PDB entry 8DFC | electron microscopy, 2.48 A resolution | chains E and F of the 6 polymer chains in the assembly

[Chain E (and F)]
Protein: Nitrogenase iron protein 1
From: Azotobacter vinelandii
Notes: EC 1.18.6.1; chain F of this document is another copy of the same molecule, construct and numbering; everything in this record applies to it too
UniProt: P00459 (NIFH1_AZOVI); residues 0-289 here correspond to UniProt positions 1-290 (UniProt number = residue number + 1)
Amino-acid sequence (290 residues; each row starts with the number of its first residue; numbering starts at 0):
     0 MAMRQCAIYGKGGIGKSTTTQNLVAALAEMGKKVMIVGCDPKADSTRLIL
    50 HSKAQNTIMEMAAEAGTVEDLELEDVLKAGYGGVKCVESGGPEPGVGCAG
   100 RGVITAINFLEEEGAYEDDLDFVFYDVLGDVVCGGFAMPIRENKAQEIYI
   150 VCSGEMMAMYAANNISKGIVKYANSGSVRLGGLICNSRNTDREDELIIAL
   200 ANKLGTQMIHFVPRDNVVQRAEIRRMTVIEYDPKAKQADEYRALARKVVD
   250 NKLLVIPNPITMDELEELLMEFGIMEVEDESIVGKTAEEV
Disordered / not traced: 0, 275-289
Ion coordination: 4Fe-4S cluster Fe: C97, C132 (shared with C97(F), C132(F) of chain F)
Ligand contacts:
  - ADP (adenosine-5'-diphosphate), molecule 1: K10, G11, G12, I13, G14, K15, S16, T17, D43, N185, V211, P212, R213, D214, V217, Q218, E221, Q236
  - ADP, molecule 2: K10, E154, M155, M156
  - tetrafluoroaluminate (ALF): K10, G11, G12, K15, S16, D39, K41, D43, L127, G128
  - 4Fe-4S cluster (SF4): C97, A98, G99, V131, C132
UniProt features mapped onto this chain:
  - binding site (ATP): G9 to S16
  - binding site ([4Fe-4S] cluster): C97, C132
  - modified residue: R100 (ADP-ribosylarginine)

[How chain E and chain F interact]
Residue-residue contacts (86; chain E residue first):
  K10(E) with G12(F)
  G11(E) with G11(F); G12(F), hydrogen bond (backbone-backbone)
  G12(E) with G11(F), hydrogen bond (backbone-backbone)
  P40(E) with V131(F), hydrophobic
  K41(E) with D129(F), salt bridge; Y159(F); N163(F)
  D43(E) with M156(F)
  R46(E) with M155(F); M156(F); E265(F), salt bridge
  K52(E) with Y159(F), hydrogen bond
  E92(E) with K166(F); G167(F), hydrogen bond (side chain-backbone)
  P93(E) with V130(F); N163(F); G167(F)
  G94(E) with V130(F); C132(F); G133(F); A136(F); Y171(F), hydrogen bond (backbone-side chain)
  V95(E) with V131(F); C132(F); G133(F); K170(F)
  G96(E) with C132(F); G133(F)
  A98(E) with V131(F), hydrogen bond (backbone-backbone)
  L127(E) with D129(F); V131(F), hydrophobic
  G128(E) with D129(F)
  D129(E) with L127(F); G128(F); D129(F)
  V130(E) with P93(F); G94(F), hydrogen bond (backbone-backbone)
  V131(E) with P40(F), hydrophobic; V95(F); G96(F); C97(F); A98(F), hydrogen bond (backbone-backbone); L127(F), hydrophobic; V131(F), hydrophobic; F135(F), hydrophobic
  C132(E) with G94(F); V95(F); G96(F)
  G133(E) with G94(F); V95(F); G96(F)
  A136(E) with G94(F)
  E154(E) with R213(F), salt bridge
  M155(E) with R46(F); E221(F)
  M156(E) with D43(F)
  Y159(E) with K41(F); K52(F), hydrogen bond
  A160(E) with K41(F)
  N163(E) with K41(F); E92(F); P93(F)
  G167(E) with P93(F)
  K170(E) with P93(F); V95(F)
  Y171(E) with G94(F), hydrogen bond (side chain-backbone)
  R187(E) with R187(F); R213(F)
  N188(E) with N215(F)
  T189(E) with Q218(F)
  D190(E) with N215(F)
  R213(E) with E154(F), salt bridge; R187(F)
  N215(E) with N188(F); D190(F)
  E221(E) with M155(F); M156(F)
  I222(E) with M155(F), hydrophobic
  R224(E) with E265(F), salt bridge
  M261(E) with K52(F)
  E265(E) with R46(F), salt bridge; I222(F); R224(F), salt bridge
  M269(E) with I222(F), hydrophobic
  I273(E) with R223(F)
Also at the interface, not in a pair above, chain E (53 interface residues in all): D39, A42, P91, C97, F135, I164, K166, Q218, R223
Also at the interface, not in a pair above, chain F (53 interface residues in all): K10, D39, P91, I164, T189, M261, L268, M269, G272, I273

[Overview]
Chain E and chain F each contribute 53 residues to their interface, with 10 hydrogen bonds and 7 salt bridges.
Polar contacts include K41(E)-D129(F), R46(E)-E265(F) and E154(E)-R213(F). Ligands of chain E: 4Fe-4S cluster,
ADP and tetrafluoroaluminate.
Both chains are Nitrogenase iron protein 1 (Azotobacter vinelandii). Entry 8DFC (CryoEM structure of the 1:1
ADP-tetrafluoroaluminate stabilized nitrogenase complex from Azotobacter vinelandii) was determined by
electron microscopy together with 8TC3, 8DFD and 8DBY from the same study.
